4ZT8 - chain A; structure by X-ray diffraction, 1.98 A resolution.

Chain A:
Molecule: Ribosome inactivating protein
Organism: Momordica balsamina
Notes: EC 3.2.2.22
Reference sequence: D9J2T9 (D9J2T9_MOMBA); residue numbers follow UniProt; this construct covers 1-246
Chain sequence (246 residues; numbered 1 to 246; the number before each row is that of its first residue):
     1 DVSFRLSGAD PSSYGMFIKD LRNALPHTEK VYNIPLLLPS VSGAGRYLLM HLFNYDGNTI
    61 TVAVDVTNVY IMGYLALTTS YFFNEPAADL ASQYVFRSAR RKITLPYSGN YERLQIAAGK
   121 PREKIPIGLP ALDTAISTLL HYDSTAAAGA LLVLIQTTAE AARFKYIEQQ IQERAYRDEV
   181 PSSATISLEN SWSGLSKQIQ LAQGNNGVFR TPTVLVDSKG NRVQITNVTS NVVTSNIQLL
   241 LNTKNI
Covalently attached groups: N-acetylglucosamine (NAG) linked to Asn227
Ligand contacts: 6-aminopyrimidin-2(1h)-one (CYT): Val69, Tyr70, Ile71, Gly109, Asn110, Tyr111, Ile155, Ala159, Glu160, Arg163
From the paper describing this entry:
  - binding site for 6-aminopyrimidin-2(1h)-one: Val69, Tyr70, Gly109, Tyr111, Ile155, Arg163

In short:
Bound to chain A: 6-aminopyrimidin-2(1h)-one. N-acetylglucosamine is covalently linked to Asn227. The paper
reports a binding site for 6-aminopyrimidin-2(1h)-one at Val69, Tyr70 and Gly109 among others.
Chain A is Ribosome inactivating protein (Momordica balsamina); the structure, Structure of the complex of
type 1 ribosome inactivating protein from Momordica balsamina with a pyrimidine ..., was determined by X-ray
diffraction (same publication as 5CSO, 5CST, 4ZZ6 and 4ZU0).
